9JSZ - chains M and N of the 16 polymer chains in the assembly; structure by electron microscopy, 3.18 A resolution.

[Chain M]
Protein: Ago
Organism: Novosphingopyxis baekryungensis DSM 16222
Sequence (485 residues; row label = number of the first residue in the row):
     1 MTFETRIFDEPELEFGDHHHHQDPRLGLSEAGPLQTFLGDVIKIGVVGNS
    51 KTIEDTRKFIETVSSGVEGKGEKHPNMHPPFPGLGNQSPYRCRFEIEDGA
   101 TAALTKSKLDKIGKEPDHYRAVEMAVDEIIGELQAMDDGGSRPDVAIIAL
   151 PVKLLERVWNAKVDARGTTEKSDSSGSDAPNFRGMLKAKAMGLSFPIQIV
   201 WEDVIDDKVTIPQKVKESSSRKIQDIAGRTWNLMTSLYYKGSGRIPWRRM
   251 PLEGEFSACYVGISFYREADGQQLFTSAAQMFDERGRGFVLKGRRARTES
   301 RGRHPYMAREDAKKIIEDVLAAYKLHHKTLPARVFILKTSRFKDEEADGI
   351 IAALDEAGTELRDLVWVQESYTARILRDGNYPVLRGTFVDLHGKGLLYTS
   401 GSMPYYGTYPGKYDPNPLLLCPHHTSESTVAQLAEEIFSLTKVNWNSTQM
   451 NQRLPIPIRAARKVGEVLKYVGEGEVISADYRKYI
Not modelled in the structure: 161-179
Ion coordination: Mg2+: Asn446, Ile485 (shared with 2 residues of chain O)
Reported in the primary citation:
  - self-association interface (contacts with another copy of this molecule); pairs are residue here / residue on that copy: Gln134-Arg295 (hydrogen bond), Gly140-Arg244 (backbone contact), Arg142-Asp480, Arg142-Arg244 (backbone contact), Glu253-Arg287, Gly254-Arg285 (backbone contact), Phe256-Arg285 (cation-pi contact)
  - mutagenesis - E97A/G140A/R142A/R244A, Q134A/R142A/R295A/D480A, E253A/F256A/R285A/R287A/K324A/E360A: abolished catalytic activity

[Chain N]
Protein: Dren-apaz
Organism: Novosphingopyxis baekryungensis DSM 16222
Sequence (442 residues; each row starts with the number of its first residue):
     1 MTKKITANQIIGEIGENEVRGRFLTLGWQFDGRSRLEAGIDGIAEVMNEG
    51 QPMARMIAVQIKSTKEGKYTSESDTSFTYLLRTQDLAYWRGSNLPVIVVF
   101 YRQSDHSFYWKEVSRDAGPGERRLNIDKVADLFNASTVNKLAALTVPKTG
   151 LGYYVPPLGGGEDALINMLPLTLPNEMYIASTTYEPRKAIAVILNGDGPK
   201 RFDWVINGGTFWSFHDPRTSACSEIVDIDQVEAINTKELALHDDIDEQNR
   251 FSHLLRQTLRYQTDSDLGWDKDHKALYFRAIEREVSRNFAYTSSKKKTDA
   301 NVVSVFKNSKDETRVSFVRHHAFSPRFELMADQWYLIITPTYYYTTNGYA
   351 PHQFAAPLLAGKKRLDKSAALRGQVIMWHRFLTQSDHEDLFHSEETPEAY
   401 LMFGEPPSIHLDVRVPEDGWVKEKVKRIDEAAQGEGLFSDDI
Not modelled in the structure: 1-6, 146-160, 386-399, 425-442
Reported in the primary citation:
  - mutagenesis - E13A/N17A/R20A/Q29A/D31A/R33A/E45A, D41A, Q60A: abolished catalytic activity
  - mutagenesis - K62A: decreased catalytic activity

[Interface between chain M and chain N]
Pairs across the interface - 65 pairs, chain M then chain N:
  Met1(M) with Ser408(N)
  Phe3(M) with Ile166(N), hydrophobic; Ile409(N), hydrophobic
  Thr5(M) with Ile409(N); His410(N), hydrogen bond (side chain-backbone); Asp412(N)
  Arg6(M) with Asp412(N)
  Ile7(M) with Asp412(N)
  Asp17(M) with Arg82(N); Thr83(N); Arg122(N)
  His18(M) with Arg122(N)
  His19(M) with Leu80(N); Arg122(N); Arg123(N)
  His21(M) with Arg123(N)
  Leu26(M) with Thr70(N); Ser71(N)
  Ser29(M) with Thr70(N), hydrogen bond
  Glu30(M) with Thr70(N); Leu80(N); Arg123(N), salt bridge
  Ser65(M) with Lys65(N)
  Lys73(M) with Val421(N)
  His74(M) with Glu423(N), salt bridge
  Asn86(M) with Asn8(N)
  Gln87(M) with Thr64(N), hydrogen bond; Lys65(N)
  Thr372(M) with Met168(N); Arg326(N); Ile337(N)
  Ala373(M) with Met168(N), hydrophobic
  Arg374(M) with Ile166(N); Asn167(N), hydrogen bond (backbone-backbone)
  Ile375(M) with Leu165(N); Ile166(N), hydrophobic; Ile409(N), hydrophobic
  Leu376(M) with Ala164(N); Leu165(N), hydrogen bond (backbone-backbone); Leu371(N), hydrophobic
  Arg377(M) with Glu162(N), salt bridge; Arg372(N); Val415(N)
  Asp378(M) with Glu162(N); Ala369(N); Arg372(N)
  Gly379(M) with Glu417(N)
  Asn380(M) with Lys367(N); Ser368(N); Ala369(N)
  Tyr381(M) with Lys367(N); Ser368(N), hydrogen bond (backbone-side chain); Glu417(N); Glu423(N)
  Pro382(M) with Ser368(N)
  Leu384(M) with Val413(N); Val415(N), hydrophobic
  Leu391(M) with Met330(N), hydrophobic
  His392(M) with Met330(N)
  Ser402(M) with Val415(N)
  Gly407(M) with Trp420(N)
  Thr408(M) with Glu423(N)
  Lys412(M) with Arg364(N)
  Tyr413(M) with Lys363(N); Asp366(N)
Interface residues without a listed pair, chain M (41 interface residues in all): Ala31, Ser64, Gly66, Tyr371, Val383
Interface residues without a listed pair, chain N (45 interface residues in all): Ala331, Thr339, Pro340, Val375, Pro407, Leu411, Arg414, Lys422

[Summary]
41 residues of chain M and 45 residues of chain N are in contact, with 6 hydrogen bonds and 3 salt bridges.
Among the polar pairs are Glu30(M)-Arg123(N), His74(M)-Glu423(N) and Arg377(M)-Glu162(N). From the paper:
E97A/G140A/R142A/R244A, Q134A/R142A/R295A/D480A and E253A/F256A/R285A/R287A/K324A/E360A of chain M abolish
catalytic activity; a self-association interface involving Gln134(M), Gly140(M) and Arg142(M) among others; 7
substitutions were tested in all.
Here chain M is Ago and chain N is Dren-apaz, both from Novosphingopyxis baekryungensis DSM 16222. Entry 9JSZ
(active NbaSPARDA complexes) was determined by electron microscopy (same publication as 9JSB, 9JSP and 9JT2).
